5NQO - chain A; structure by X-ray diffraction, 1.15 A resolution.

== Chain A ==
Molecule: CSP3
Source organism: Methylosinus trichosporium OB3b
UniProtKB: A0A1I9GEP2 (A0A1I9GEP2_METTR); numbering as in UniProt (aligned over 1-133)
Sequence (133 residues; row label = number of the first residue in the row):
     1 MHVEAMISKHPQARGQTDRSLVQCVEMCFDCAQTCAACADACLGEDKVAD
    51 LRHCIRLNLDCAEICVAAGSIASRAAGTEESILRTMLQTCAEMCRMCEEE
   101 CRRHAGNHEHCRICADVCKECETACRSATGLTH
Disordered / not traced: 14-17, 131-133
Ion coordination: Cu+ site 1: Cys31, Cys65, Cys94; Cu+ site 2: Cys31, Cys35; Cu+ site 3: Cys35, Cys61, Cys118; Cu+ site 4: Cys35, Asn58, Cys97; Cu+ site 5: Cys38, Cys101; Cu+ site 6: Cys38, Cys42; Cu+ site 7: Cys38, His110, Cys111; Cu+ site 8: Cys42, Cys54; Cu+ site 9: Cys54, Cys111; Cu+ site 10: Asn58, Cys101, Cys114; Cu+ site 11: Cys61, Cys65; Cu+ site 12: Cys65, Cys121; 1 more Na+ sites not listed; 5 more Cu+ sites not listed
What the authors report for this chain:
  - Cu+ coordination: Cys38, His110, Cys111
  - conformationally variable residues (side-chain flip): Cys101, His104, Cys111

== Overview ==
The Cu+ site 1 is built by Cys31, Cys65 and Cys94. Cys31 and Cys35 coordinate Cu+ site 2. The paper reports
Cu+ coordination by Cys38, His110 and Cys111; conformational variability at Cys101, His104 and Cys111.
Chain A is CSP3 (Methylosinus trichosporium OB3b); the structure, Cu(i)-CSP3 (copper storage protein 3) from
methylosinus, was determined by X-ray diffraction (same publication as 5NQM).
